8A6T - chains A and D of the 6 polymer chains in the assembly; structure by electron microscopy, 3.10 A resolution.

[Chain A (and D)]
Protein: Electron bifurcating hydrogenase subunit HydA1
From: Thermoanaerobacter kivui
Notes: EC 1.12.1.3; chain D of this document is another copy of the same molecule, construct and numbering; everything in this record applies to it too
Reference sequence: A0A097ATG3 (A0A097ATG3_THEKI); residues 1-571 here = UniProt positions 1-571
Amino-acid sequence (571 residues; numbered 1 to 571; the number before each row is that of its first residue):
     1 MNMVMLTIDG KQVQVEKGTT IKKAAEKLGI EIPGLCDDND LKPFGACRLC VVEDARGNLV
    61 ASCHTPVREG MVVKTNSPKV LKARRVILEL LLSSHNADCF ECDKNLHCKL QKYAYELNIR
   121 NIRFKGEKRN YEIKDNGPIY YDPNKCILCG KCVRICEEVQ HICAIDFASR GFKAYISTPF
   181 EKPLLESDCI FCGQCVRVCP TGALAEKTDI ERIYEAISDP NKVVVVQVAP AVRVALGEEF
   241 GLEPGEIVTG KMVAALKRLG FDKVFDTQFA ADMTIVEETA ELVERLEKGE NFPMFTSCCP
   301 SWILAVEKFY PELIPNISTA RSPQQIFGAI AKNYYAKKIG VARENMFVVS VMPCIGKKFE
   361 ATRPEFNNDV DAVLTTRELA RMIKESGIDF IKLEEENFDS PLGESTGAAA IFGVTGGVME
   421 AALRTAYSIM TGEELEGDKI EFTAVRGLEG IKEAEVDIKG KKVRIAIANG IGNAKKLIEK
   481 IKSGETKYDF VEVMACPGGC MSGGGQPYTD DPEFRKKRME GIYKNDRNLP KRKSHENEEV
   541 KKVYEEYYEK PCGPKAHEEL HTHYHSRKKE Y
Metal / ion sites: 2Fe-2S cluster Fe: Cys36, Cys47, Cys50, Cys63; 4Fe-4S cluster Fe site 1: His95, Cys99, Cys102, Cys108; 4Fe-4S cluster Fe site 2: Cys146, Cys149, Cys152, Cys199; 4Fe-4S cluster Fe site 3: Cys156, Cys189, Cys192, Cys195; 4Fe-4S cluster Fe site 4: Cys299, Cys354, Cys496, Cys500
Residues lining bound ligands:
  - 2Fe-2S cluster (FES): Lys22, Gly34, Leu35, Cys36, Asp37, Gly45, Ala46, Cys47, Arg48, Cys50, Cys63
  - HC1 (2 iron/2 sulfur/5 carbonyl/2 water inorganic cluster): Ala229, Pro230, Ala231, Thr267, Cys298, Ser322, Pro323, Gln324, Met352, Pro353, Lys357, Phe412, Gly413, Val418, Met494, Cys500
  - 4Fe-4S cluster (SF4), molecule 1: His95, Asn96, Ala97, Asp98, Cys99, Cys102, Lys104, Asn105, Cys108, Leu110, Gln111, Lys145, Thr201, Gly202
  - 4Fe-4S cluster (SF4), molecule 2: Ile139, Cys156, Ile162, Ala164, Ile165, Cys189, Ile190, Phe191, Cys192, Gly193, Gln194, Cys195
  - 4Fe-4S cluster (SF4), molecule 3: Tyr141, Cys146, Ile147, Leu148, Cys149, Gly150, Lys151, Cys152, Ile176, Cys199, Pro200, Thr201, Ala203, Leu204
  - 4Fe-4S cluster (SF4), molecule 4: Cys192, Cys299, Pro300, Ser301, Cys354, Met494, Ala495, Cys496, Cys500, Gly503

[How chain A and chain D interact]
Contacting residue pairs (65):
  Lys11(A) with Arg258(D)
  Leu28(A) with Arg258(D)
  Gly29(A) with Gly387(D); Asp389(D)
  Ile30(A) with Gly387(D)
  Glu31(A) with Gly387(D), hydrogen bond (backbone-backbone)
  Asn76(A) with Arg258(D)
  Pro78(A) with Ser218(D)
  Arg85(A) with Tyr214(D); Glu385(D), salt bridge
  Leu92(A) with Phe100(D), hydrophobic
  His95(A) with Phe100(D)
  Ala97(A) with Phe100(D), hydrophobic
  Cys99(A) with Phe100(D), hydrophobic
  Phe100(A) with Leu92(D), hydrophobic; His95(D); Ala97(D), hydrophobic; Cys99(D), hydrophobic; Ile119(D)
  Glu101(A) with Ile119(D); Arg120(D); Ile122(D)
  Asp103(A) with Arg120(D)
  Asn105(A) with Gln111(D); Tyr115(D)
  Leu106(A) with Leu106(D), hydrophobic; Gln111(D); Tyr115(D), hydrophobic
  His107(A) with Tyr115(D), hydrogen bond
  Gln111(A) with Asn105(D); Leu106(D); Gln111(D)
  Tyr115(A) with Asn105(D); Leu106(D), hydrophobic; His107(D), hydrogen bond; Arg381(D), hydrogen bond (backbone-side chain)
  Glu116(A) with Glu385(D)
  Leu117(A) with Glu385(D)
  Asn118(A) with Ile210(D); Arg381(D); Glu385(D)
  Ile119(A) with Phe100(D); Glu101(D)
  Arg120(A) with Glu101(D); Asp103(D), salt bridge; Thr208(D), hydrogen bond
  Ile122(A) with Glu101(D), hydrogen bond (backbone-side chain)
  Thr208(A) with Arg120(D)
  Ile210(A) with Asn118(D)
  Tyr214(A) with Arg85(D)
  Ser218(A) with Pro78(D)
  Arg258(A) with Leu28(D); Ile30(D); Asn76(D)
  Arg381(A) with Tyr115(D), hydrogen bond (side chain-backbone); Asn118(D); Arg120(D)
  Glu385(A) with Arg85(D), salt bridge; Glu116(D); Leu117(D); Asn118(D)
  Gly387(A) with Gly29(D); Ile30(D); Glu31(D), hydrogen bond (backbone-backbone)
  Asp389(A) with Gly29(D)
Other interface residues (no listed pair), chain A (41 interface residues in all): Leu81, Lys112, Ala114, Asn121, Lys384, Ile388
Other interface residues (no listed pair), chain D (40 interface residues in all): Leu81, Lys112, Ala114, Asn121, Lys384, Ile388

[Overview]
Chain A and chain D form an interface of 41 and 40 residues respectively, with 8 hydrogen bonds and 3 salt
bridges. Among the polar pairs are Arg85(A)-Glu385(D), Arg120(A)-Asp103(D) and His107(A)-Tyr115(D). Bound to
chain A: 4 copies of 4Fe-4S cluster, compound HC1 and 2Fe-2S cluster.
Chain A and chain D are both Electron bifurcating hydrogenase subunit HydA1 (Thermoanaerobacter kivui); the
structure, Cryo-EM structure of the electron bifurcating Fe-Fe hydrogenase HydABC complex from
Thermoanaerobacter kivui in the reduced ..., was determined by electron microscopy (same publication as 7Q4V,
8A5E, 7Q4W and 8BEW).
